2X8P - chain A; structure by X-ray diffraction, 2.27 A resolution.

== Chain A ==
Molecule: Choline-binding protein F
From: Streptococcus pneumoniae
UniProtKB: Q8DR52 (Q8DR52_STRR6); residues 1-311 here correspond to UniProt positions 28-338 (UniProt number = residue number + 27)
Sequence (311 residues; row label = number of the first residue in the row):
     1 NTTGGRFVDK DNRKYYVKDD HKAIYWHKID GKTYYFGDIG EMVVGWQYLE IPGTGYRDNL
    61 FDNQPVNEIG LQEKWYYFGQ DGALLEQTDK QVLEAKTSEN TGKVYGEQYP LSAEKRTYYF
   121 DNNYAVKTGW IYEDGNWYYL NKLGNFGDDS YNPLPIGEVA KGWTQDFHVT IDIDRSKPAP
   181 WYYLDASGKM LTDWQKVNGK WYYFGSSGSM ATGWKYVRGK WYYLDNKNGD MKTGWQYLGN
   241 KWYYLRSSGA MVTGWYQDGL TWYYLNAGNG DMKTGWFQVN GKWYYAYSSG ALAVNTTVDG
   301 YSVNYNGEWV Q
Ligand contacts:
  - choline ion (CHT), molecule 1: Trp130, Trp137, Tyr182, Met190, Ser207
  - choline ion (CHT), molecule 2: Trp214, Trp221, Asn269
  - choline ion (CHT), molecule 3: Trp235, Trp242, Asp258, Tyr263, Met272, Ser289
  - choline ion (CHT), molecule 4: Trp255, Trp262, Tyr284, Leu292, Asn306
  - choline ion (CHT), molecule 5: Trp276, Trp283, Tyr301, Trp309
  - atropine (OIN; (1R,5S)-8-methyl-8-azabicyclo[3.2.1]oct-3-yl (2R)-3-hydroxy-2-phenylpropanoate), molecule 1: Trp163, Gln165, Trp181, Met210, Lys227, Asn228
  - atropine (OIN), molecule 2: Trp194, Lys196, Trp201, Tyr222, Met231, Ser248

== Overview ==
Chain A binds atropine and 5 copies of choline ion.
Chain A is Choline-binding protein F (Streptococcus pneumoniae); the structure, Crystal Structure of CbpF in
Complex with Atropine by Co- Crystallization, was determined by X-ray diffraction, deposited together with
2X8M.
